PDB entry 6CAJ | electron microscopy, 2.80 A resolution | chains H and F of the 10 polymer chains in the assembly

== Chain H ==
Name: Translation initiation factor eIF-2B subunit alpha
From: Homo sapiens
UniProtKB: Q14232 (EI2BA_HUMAN); numbering as in UniProt (aligned over 1-305)
Chain sequence (305 residues; row label = number of the first residue in the row):
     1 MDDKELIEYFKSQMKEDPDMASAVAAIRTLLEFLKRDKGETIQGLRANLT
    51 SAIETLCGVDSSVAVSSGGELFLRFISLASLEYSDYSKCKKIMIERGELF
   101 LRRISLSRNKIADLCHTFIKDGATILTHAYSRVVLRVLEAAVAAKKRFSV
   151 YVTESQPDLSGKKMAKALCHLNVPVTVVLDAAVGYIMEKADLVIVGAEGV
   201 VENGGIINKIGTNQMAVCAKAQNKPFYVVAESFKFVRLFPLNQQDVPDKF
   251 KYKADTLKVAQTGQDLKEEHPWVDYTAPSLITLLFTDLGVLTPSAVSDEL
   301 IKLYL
Not modelled in the structure: 1-3, 37-43, 78-90, 253-269

== Chain F ==
Name: Translation initiation factor eIF-2B subunit delta
From: Homo sapiens
UniProtKB: Q9UI10 (EI2BD_HUMAN); residue numbers follow UniProt; this construct covers 1-523
Chain sequence (523 residues; each row starts with the number of its first residue):
     1 MAAVAVAVREDSGSGMKAELPPGPGAVGREMTKEEKLQLRKEKKQQKKKR
    51 KEEKGAEPETGSAVSAAQCQVGPTRELPESGIQLGTPREKVPAGRSKAEL
   101 RAERRAKQEAERALKQARKGEQGGPPPKASPSTAGETPSGVKRLPEYPQV
   151 DDLLLRRLVKKPERQQVPTRKDYGSKVSLFSHLPQYSRQNSLTQFMSIPS
   201 SVIHPAMVRLGLQYSQGLVSGSNARCIALLRALQQVIQDYTTPPNEELSR
   251 DLVNKLKPYMSFLTQCRPLSASMHNAIKFLNKEITSVGSSKREEEAKSEL
   301 RAAIDRYVQEKIVLAAQAISRFAYQKISNGDVILVYGCSSLVSRILQEAW
   351 TEGRRFRVVVVDSRPWLEGRHTLRSLVHAGVPASYLLIPAASYVLPEVSK
   401 VLLGAHALLANGSVMSRVGTAQLALVARAHNVPVLVCCETYKFCERVQTD
   451 AFVSNELDDPDDLQCKRGEHVALANWQNHASLRLLNLVYDVTPPELVDLV
   501 ITELGMIPCSSVPVVLRVKSSDQ
Not modelled in the structure: 1-165, 523
Residues lining bound ligands: C7B (2-(4-chloranylphenoxy)-N-[4-[2-(4-chloranylphenoxy)ethanoylamino]cyclohexyl]ethanamide): Val-177, Ser-178, Leu-179, Leu-485
UniProt features mapped onto this chain:
  - region: Arg-170 to Leu-179 (May bind the chemical integrated stress response (ISR) inhibitor ISRIB)
  - modified residue: Ala-2 (N-acetylalanine), Ser-12 (Phosphoserine), Thr-86 (Phosphothreonine), Ser-130 (Phosphoserine)
  - natural variant: Arg-209 (R209Q: In VWM4), Ala-228 (A228V: In VWM4), Leu-269 (L269R: In VWM4), Arg-357 (R357Q: In VWM4), Arg-374 (R374C: In VWM4), Cys-465 (C465R: In VWM4), Tyr-489 (Y489H: In VWM4)
What the authors report for this chain:
  - binding site for C7B: Val-177, Leu-179, Leu-485
  - mutagenesis - L179A: decreased catalytic activity
  - mutagenesis - L179V: increased catalytic activity

== Interface between chain H and chain F ==
Contacting residue pairs - 18 pairs, chain H then chain F:
  Glu-202(H) with Met-506(F)
  Asn-203(H) with Pro-508(F)
  Phe-239(H) with Lys-326(F), hydrogen bond (backbone-side chain); Asp-498(F); Leu-499(F), hydrophobic; Met-506(F), hydrophobic
  Leu-241(H) with Pro-433(F), hydrophobic; Asp-498(F); Leu-499(F), hydrophobic
  Ser-294(H) with Ser-510(F)
  Ser-297(H) with Pro-508(F); Ser-511(F), hydrogen bond
  Asp-298(H) with Val-514(F); Arg-517(F), salt bridge
  Ile-301(H) with Ile-507(F), hydrophobic; Ser-511(F); Val-514(F), hydrophobic
  Tyr-304(H) with Val-518(F)
Interface residues without a listed pair, chain H (11 interface residues in all): Arg-237, Lys-302
Interface residues without a listed pair, chain F (16 interface residues in all): Leu-435, Leu-504, Gly-505, Val-515

== Summary ==
11 residues of chain H face 16 of chain F across their interface; the contacts include 2 hydrogen bonds and 1
salt bridge. Among the polar pairs are Asp-298(H)/Arg-517(F), Phe-239(H)/Lys-326(F) and Ser-297(H)/Ser-511(F).
The paper reports a binding site for C7B at Val-177(F), Leu-179(F) and Leu-485(F); L179A of chain F reduces
catalytic activity.
Chain H is Translation initiation factor eIF-2B subunit alpha and chain F is Translation initiation factor
eIF-2B subunit delta, both from Homo sapiens; the structure, Electron cryo-microscopy of the eukaryotic
translation initiation factor 2B from Homo sapiens, was determined by electron microscopy.
